Entry 5D47 (X-ray diffraction, 1.70 A resolution); this record covers chain A.

# Chain A
Name: Fatty acid-binding protein, adipocyte
Organism: Homo sapiens
Reference sequence: P15090 (FABP4_HUMAN); residues 0-131 here correspond to UniProt positions 1-132 (UniProt number = residue number + 1)
Amino-acid sequence (152 residues; row label = number of the first residue in the row; numbers below 1 keep their minus sign (Met-20 is residue -20)):
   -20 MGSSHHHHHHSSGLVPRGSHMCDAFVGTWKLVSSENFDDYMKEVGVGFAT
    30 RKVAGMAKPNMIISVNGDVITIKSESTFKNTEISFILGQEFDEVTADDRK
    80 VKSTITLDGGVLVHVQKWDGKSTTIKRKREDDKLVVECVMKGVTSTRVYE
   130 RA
Unresolved in the structure: -20 to -4
Differences from the reference sequence: expression tag (-20 to -1)
Residues lining bound ligands: L19 (3-[5-cyclopropyl-3-(3-methoxypyridin-4-yl)-2-phenyl-1H-indol-1-yl]propanoic acid): Phe16, Tyr19, Met20, Val25, Ala33, Ala36, Pro38, Asn39, Met40, Ile51, Lys52, Ser53, Ser55, Phe57, Lys58, Thr60, Ala75, Asp76, Arg78, Ile104, Arg106, Val115, Cys117, Arg126, Tyr128
What the authors report for this chain:
  - binding site for L19: Ala33, Ala36, Pro38, Ser55, Lys58, Ala75, Arg126, Tyr128
  - binding site for L19: Phe57 (from molecular simulation)

# Overview
Ligands of chain A: compound L19. From the paper: a binding site for L19 at Ala33, Ala36 and Pro38 among
others.
Chain A is Fatty acid-binding protein, adipocyte (Homo sapiens); the structure, Crystal Structure of FABP4 in
complex with 3-[5-cyclopropyl-3-(3-methoxypyridin-4-yl)-2-phenyl-1H-indol-1-yl] propanoic acid, was determined
by X-ray diffraction, deposited together with 5D45, 5D48 and 5D4A.
